8GS1 - chains A and B; structure by X-ray diffraction, 2.70 A resolution.

# Chain A
Protein: Azi28
From: Streptomyces sahachiroi
Reference sequence: B4XYC0 (B4XYC0_STREG); residue numbers follow UniProt; this construct covers 1-221
Chain sequence (221 residues; row label = number of the first residue in the row):
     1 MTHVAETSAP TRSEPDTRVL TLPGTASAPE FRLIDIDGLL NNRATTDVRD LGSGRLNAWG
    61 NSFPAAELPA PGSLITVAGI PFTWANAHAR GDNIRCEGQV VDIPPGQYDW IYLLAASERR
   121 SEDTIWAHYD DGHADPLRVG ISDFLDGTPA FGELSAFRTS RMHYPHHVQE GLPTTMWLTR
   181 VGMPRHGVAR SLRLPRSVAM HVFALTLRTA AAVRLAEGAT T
Disordered / not traced: 1-17, 220-221

# Chain B
Protein: Azi29
From: Streptomyces sahachiroi
Reference sequence: B4XYC1 (B4XYC1_STREG); residues 1-337 here = UniProt positions 1-337
Chain sequence (345 residues; row label = number of the first residue in the row):
     1 MTTTAPPVEL WTRDLGSCLH GTLATALIRD GHDPVTVLGA PWEFRRRPGA WSSEEYFFFA
    61 EPDSLAGRLA LYHPFESTWH RSDGDGVDDL REALAAGVLP IAAVDNFHLP FRPAFHDVHA
   121 AHLLVVYRIT ETEVYVSDAQ PPAFQGAIPL ADFLASWGSL NPPDDADVFF SASPSGRRWL
   181 RTRMTGPVPE PDRHWVGRVI RENVARYRQE PPADTQTGLP GLRRYLDELC ALTPGTNAAS
   241 EALSELYVIS WNIQAQSGLH AEFLRAHSVK WRIPELAEAA AGVDAVAHGW TGVRMTGAHS
   301 RVWQRHRPAE LRGHATALVR RLEAALDLLE LAADAVSLEH HHHHH
Disordered / not traced: 1-7, 340-345
Sequence notes: expression tag (338-345)
Small-molecule neighbours: lysine (LYS): E55, N106, A114, A120, D167, F170, Y247, W251

# How chain A and chain B interact
Residue-residue contacts - 46 pairs, chain A then chain B:
  R55(A) - W303(B)
  N57(A) - H299(B)
  A58(A) - H299(B)
  A58(A) - V302(B)
  A58(A) - W303(B)  hydrogen bond (backbone-side chain)
  W59(A) - A166(B)
  W59(A) - D167(B)
  W59(A) - F169(B)  hydrophobic
  W59(A) - F170(B)  hydrophobic
  W59(A) - Y247(B)  hydrogen bond
  R95(A) - H299(B)
  R95(A) - R305(B)
  E97(A) - R305(B)  salt bridge
  E118(A) - T291(B)
  E118(A) - M295(B)
  E118(A) - H299(B)  salt bridge
  R119(A) - D14(B)
  R119(A) - L15(B)
  R119(A) - T291(B)
  R119(A) - M295(B)
  R120(A) - D14(B)  salt bridge
  R120(A) - L15(B)
  R120(A) - D284(B)  salt bridge
  R120(A) - H288(B)  hydrogen bond
  R120(A) - T291(B)  hydrogen bond (backbone-side chain)
  S121(A) - H288(B)
  S121(A) - T291(B)
  E122(A) - A285(B)
  E122(A) - H288(B)  salt bridge
  E122(A) - R321(B)  hydrogen bond (backbone-side chain)
  L145(A) - P141(B)  hydrophobic
  F151(A) - H288(B)
  Y164(A) - P113(B)
  H166(A) - D117(B)  salt bridge
  H167(A) - P113(B)
  Q169(A) - P113(B)
  G171(A) - P142(B)
  L172(A) - P141(B)  hydrophobic
  L172(A) - P142(B)  hydrophobic
  R196(A) - H314(B)  hydrogen bond (backbone-side chain)
  S197(A) - H314(B)
  V198(A) - M295(B)
  V198(A) - T296(B)
  V198(A) - H299(B)
  V198(A) - R305(B)
  A199(A) - T291(B)
Other interface residues (no listed pair), chain A (26 interface residues in all): S117, D143, T148
Other interface residues (no listed pair), chain B (26 interface residues in all): Q254, R294, A298

# Summary
Chain A and chain B each contribute 26 residues to their interface; the contacts include 6 hydrogen bonds and
6 salt bridges. Polar contacts include E97(A)-R305(B), E118(A)-H299(B) and R120(A)-D14(B). Bound to chain B:
lysine.
Chain A is Azi28 and chain B is Azi29, both from Streptomyces sahachiroi; the structure, Crystal structure of
AziU2-U3 complex from Streptomyces sahachiroi NRRL2485, was determined by X-ray diffraction (same publication
as 8HK0).
